Entry 2GX5 (X-ray diffraction, 1.74 A resolution); this record covers chains A and B.

[Chain A (and B)]
Molecule: GTP-sensing transcriptional pleiotropic repressor codY
Organism: Bacillus subtilis
Notes: fragment: N-terminal domain, residues 1-159; chain B of this document is another copy of the same molecule, construct and numbering; everything in this record applies to it too
Reference sequence: P39779 (CODY_BACSU); residues 2-160 here correspond to UniProt positions 1-159 (UniProt number = residue number - 1)
Chain sequence (170 residues; row label = number of the first residue in the row; numbers below 1 keep their minus sign (Met-9 is residue -9)):
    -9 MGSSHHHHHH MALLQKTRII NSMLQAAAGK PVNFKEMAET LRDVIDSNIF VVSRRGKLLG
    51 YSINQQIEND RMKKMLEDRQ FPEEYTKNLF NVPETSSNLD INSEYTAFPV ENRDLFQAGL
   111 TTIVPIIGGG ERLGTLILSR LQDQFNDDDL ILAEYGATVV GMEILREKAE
Not modelled in the structure: -9 to -1, 94-97 (chain B: -9 to -1, 95)
Construct notes: initiating methionine (-9); cloning artifact (-8 to -6, 1); expression tag (-5 to 0)

[Chain A / chain B interface]
Residue-residue contacts (53):
  His0(A) - His0(B)  hydrogen bond
  His0(A) - Leu3(B)
  His0(A) - Asp137(B)  salt bridge
  His0(A) - Asp138(B)  salt bridge
  Met1(A) - Asp137(B)  hydrogen bond (backbone-side chain)
  Leu3(A) - His0(B)
  Leu3(A) - Leu3(B)  hydrophobic
  Leu3(A) - Ile141(B)  hydrophobic
  Leu4(A) - Asp137(B)
  Leu4(A) - Ile141(B)  hydrophobic
  Leu4(A) - Glu144(B)
  Thr7(A) - Ile141(B)
  Arg8(A) - Glu144(B)  salt bridge
  Asn11(A) - Glu144(B)  hydrogen bond (side chain-backbone)
  Asn11(A) - Tyr145(B)
  Asn11(A) - Thr148(B)  hydrogen bond
  Leu14(A) - Leu14(B)  hydrophobic
  Leu14(A) - Thr148(B)
  Leu14(A) - Met152(B)
  Gln15(A) - Ile117(B)
  Gln15(A) - Gly118(B)
  Gln15(A) - Gly119(B)  hydrogen bond (backbone-backbone)
  Gln15(A) - Gly120(B)  hydrogen bond (backbone-backbone)
  Gln15(A) - Thr148(B)
  Ala16(A) - Gly119(B)
  Ala16(A) - Gly120(B)
  Ala17(A) - Gly119(B)
  Ala17(A) - Gly120(B)
  Ile117(A) - Gln15(B)
  Gly118(A) - Gln15(B)
  Gly119(A) - Gln15(B)  hydrogen bond (backbone-backbone)
  Gly119(A) - Ala17(B)
  Gly119(A) - Ala18(B)
  Gly120(A) - Gln15(B)  hydrogen bond (backbone-backbone)
  Gly120(A) - Ala16(B)
  Gly120(A) - Ala17(B)
  Asp137(A) - His0(B)  salt bridge
  Asp137(A) - Met1(B)
  Asp137(A) - Leu4(B)
  Asp138(A) - His0(B)  salt bridge
  Ile141(A) - Leu3(B)  hydrophobic
  Ile141(A) - Leu4(B)  hydrophobic
  Ile141(A) - Thr7(B)
  Glu144(A) - Leu4(B)
  Glu144(A) - Arg8(B)  salt bridge
  Glu144(A) - Asn11(B)  hydrogen bond (backbone-side chain)
  Tyr145(A) - Asn11(B)
  Tyr145(A) - Tyr145(B)  hydrophobic
  Thr148(A) - Asn11(B)  hydrogen bond
  Thr148(A) - Leu14(B)
  Thr148(A) - Gln15(B)
  Thr148(A) - Tyr145(B)
  Met152(A) - Leu14(B)
Other interface residues (no listed pair), chain A (25 interface residues in all): Ala18, Thr85, Leu140
Other interface residues (no listed pair), chain B (25 interface residues in all): Thr85, Leu140

[Summary]
Chain A and chain B each contribute 25 residues to their interface; the contacts include 10 hydrogen bonds and
6 salt bridges. Among the polar pairs are His0(A)-Asp137(B), His0(A)-Asp138(B) and Arg8(A)-Glu144(B).
Chain A and chain B are both GTP-sensing transcriptional pleiotropic repressor codY (Bacillus subtilis); the
structure, N-terminal GAF domain of transcriptional pleiotropic repressor CodY, was determined by X-ray
diffraction (same publication as 2HGV, 2B0L and 2B18).
